7EA3 - chains E and F of the 24 polymer chains in the assembly; structure by electron microscopy, 4.31 A resolution (low resolution: residue-level contacts below are approximate; hydrogen-bond / salt-bridge calls are withheld).

[Chain E]
Protein: Trafficking protein particle complex subunit 23
From: Saccharomyces cerevisiae (strain ATCC 204508 / S288c)
Reference sequence: Q03784 (TRS23_YEAST); residues 1-219 here = UniProt positions 1-219
Amino-acid sequence (219 residues; numbered 1 to 219; the number before each row is that of its first residue):
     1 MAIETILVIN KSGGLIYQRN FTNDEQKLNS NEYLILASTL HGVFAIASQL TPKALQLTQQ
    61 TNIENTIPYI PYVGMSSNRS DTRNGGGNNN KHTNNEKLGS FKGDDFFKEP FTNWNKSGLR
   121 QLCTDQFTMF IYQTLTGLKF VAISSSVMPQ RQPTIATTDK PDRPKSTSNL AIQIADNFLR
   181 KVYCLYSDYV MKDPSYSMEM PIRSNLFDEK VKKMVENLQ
Disordered / not traced: 56-64, 76-103, 149-168

[Chain F]
Protein: Trafficking protein particle complex subunit BET3
From: Saccharomyces cerevisiae (strain ATCC 204508 / S288c)
Reference sequence: P36149 (BET3_YEAST); numbering as in UniProt (aligned over 1-193)
Amino-acid sequence (193 residues; numbered 1 to 193; the number before each row is that of its first residue):
     1 MVSTTQSRSL KAMGEEIWKN KTEKINTELF TLTYGSIVAQ LCQDYERDFN KVNDHLYSMG
    61 YNIGCRLIED FLARTALPRC ENLVKTSEVL SKCAFKIFLN ITPNITNWSH NKDTFSLILD
   121 ENPLADFVEL PMDAMKSLWY SNILCGVLKG SLEMVQLDCD VWFVSDILRG DSQTEIKVKL
   181 NRILKDEIPI GED
Disordered / not traced: 1-7, 191-193

[Interface between chain E and chain F]
Residue-residue contacts (34; chain E residue first):
  Lys11(E) with Glu69(F)
  Phe44(E) with Pro189(F)
  Ala45(E) with Ile188(F)
  Ser48(E) with Ile188(F)
  Phe111(E) with Ala76(F)
  Trp114(E) with Ala76(F); Leu77(F); Pro78(F); Ile190(F)
  Asn115(E) with Pro189(F); Ile190(F)
  Lys116(E) with Ile190(F)
  Ser117(E) with Pro189(F)
  Gln133(E) with Glu187(F); Pro189(F)
  Leu135(E) with Leu72(F); Arg79(F); Glu187(F)
  Thr136(E) with Glu69(F); Leu72(F)
  Arg180(E) with Ala73(F); Arg74(F)
  Tyr183(E) with Glu69(F); Ala73(F)
  Ser187(E) with Glu69(F); Asp70(F); Ala73(F)
  Asp188(E) with Glu23(F)
  Met191(E) with Arg66(F); Glu69(F)
  Lys192(E) with Asp70(F)
  Asp193(E) with Arg66(F)
  Tyr196(E) with Arg66(F)
  Met198(E) with Arg66(F)
Also at the interface, not in a pair above, chain E (27 interface residues in all): Asp104, Asp105, Thr112, Leu138, Cys184, Val190
Also at the interface, not in a pair above, chain F (19 interface residues in all): Lys21, Cys65, Ile68, Thr75

[In short]
27 residues of chain E and 19 residues of chain F are in contact.
Chain E is Trafficking protein particle complex subunit 23 and chain F is Trafficking protein particle complex
subunit BET3, both from Saccharomyces cerevisiae (strain ATCC 204508 / S288c); the structure, Intact
Ypt32-TRAPPII (dimer), was determined by electron microscopy, deposited together with 7E2C, 7E2D, 7E8S, 7E8T,
7E93 and 7E94.
